Entry 3VDD (X-ray diffraction, 3.20 A resolution); this record covers chains B and C of the 4 polymer chains in the assembly.

Chain B:
Name: Protein VP2
Source organism: Human rhinovirus 2
UniProt: P04936 (POLG_HRV2); residues 1-261 here correspond to UniProt positions 70-330 (UniProt number = residue number + 69)
Amino-acid sequence (261 residues; numbered 1 to 261; the number before each row is that of its first residue):
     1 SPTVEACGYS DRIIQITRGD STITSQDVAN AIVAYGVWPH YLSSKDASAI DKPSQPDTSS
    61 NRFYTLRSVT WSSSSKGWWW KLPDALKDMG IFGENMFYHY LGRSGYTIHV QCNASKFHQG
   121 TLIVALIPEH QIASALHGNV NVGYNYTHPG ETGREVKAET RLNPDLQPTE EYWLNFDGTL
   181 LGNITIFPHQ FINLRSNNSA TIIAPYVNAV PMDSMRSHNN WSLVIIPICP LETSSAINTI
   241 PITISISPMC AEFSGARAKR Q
Disordered / not traced: 1-10
Swiss-Prot annotation at these positions:
  - site: Gln261 (Cleavage)

Chain C:
Name: Protein VP3
Source organism: Human rhinovirus 2
UniProt: P04936 (POLG_HRV2); residues 1-237 here correspond to UniProt positions 331-567 (UniProt number = residue number + 330)
Amino-acid sequence (237 residues; each row starts with the number of its first residue):
     1 GLPVFITPGS GQFLTTDDFQ SPCALPWYHP TKEISIPGEV KNLVEICQVD SLVPINNTDT
    61 YINSENMYSV VLQSSINAPD KIFSIRTDVA SQPLATTLIG EISSYFTHWT GSLRFSFMFC
   121 GTANTTVKLL LAYTPPGIAE PTTRKDAMLG THVIWDVGLQ STISMVVPWI SASHYRNTSP
   181 GRSTSGYITC WYQTRLVIPP QTPPTARLLC FVSGCKDFCL RMARDTNLHL QSGAIAQ
Swiss-Prot annotation at these positions:
  - region: Ile235 to Gln237 (Amphipathic alpha-helix)

How chain B and chain C interact:
Contacting residue pairs (65; chain B residue first):
  Arg12(B) - Leu159(C)
  Tyr35(B) - Pro37(C)  hydrophobic
  Tyr35(B) - Gly38(C)
  Val37(B) - Pro37(C)  hydrophobic
  Asp46(B) - Ile34(C)
  Asp46(B) - Ser35(C)  hydrogen bond (side chain-backbone)
  Lys116(B) - Thr122(C)  hydrogen bond (backbone-side chain)
  Lys116(B) - Ala123(C)  hydrogen bond (backbone-backbone)
  Lys116(B) - Asn124(C)  hydrogen bond (backbone-backbone)
  Phe117(B) - Thr122(C)
  Phe117(B) - Asn124(C)
  Phe117(B) - Thr202(C)
  His118(B) - Thr122(C)  hydrogen bond (backbone-side chain)
  Gln119(B) - Cys120(C)
  Gln119(B) - Gly121(C)
  Gln119(B) - Thr122(C)
  Gln119(B) - Pro203(C)
  Gln119(B) - Thr205(C)
  Gln119(B) - Ala206(C)
  Gly120(B) - Cys120(C)
  Thr121(B) - Cys120(C)  hydrogen bond
  Tyr172(B) - Glu65(C)  hydrogen bond
  Trp173(B) - Asn63(C)  hydrogen bond (side chain-backbone)
  Leu180(B) - Tyr68(C)
  Leu180(B) - Thr96(C)
  Leu181(B) - Tyr68(C)  hydrogen bond (backbone-side chain)
  Gly182(B) - Ser51(C)  hydrogen bond (backbone-side chain)
  Gly182(B) - Leu52(C)  hydrogen bond (backbone-backbone)
  Asn183(B) - Ser51(C)  hydrogen bond
  Asn183(B) - Thr96(C)  hydrogen bond (side chain-backbone)
  Asn183(B) - Thr97(C)
  Asn183(B) - Leu98(C)  hydrogen bond (side chain-backbone)
  Thr185(B) - Val49(C)
  Thr185(B) - Asp50(C)  hydrogen bond (side chain-backbone)
  Ile186(B) - Leu98(C)  hydrophobic
  Phe191(B) - Phe211(C)  hydrophobic
  Asn193(B) - Met118(C)
  Asn193(B) - Phe119(C)  hydrogen bond (side chain-backbone)
  Asn193(B) - Cys120(C)
  Arg195(B) - Phe119(C)
  Arg195(B) - Gly121(C)
  Arg195(B) - Thr122(C)  hydrogen bond (side chain-backbone)
  Arg195(B) - Ala123(C)
  Arg195(B) - Thr125(C)
  Arg195(B) - Val157(C)
  Arg195(B) - Gly158(C)  hydrogen bond (side chain-backbone)
  Ser196(B) - Leu159(C)
  Ser196(B) - Ser161(C)
  Pro205(B) - Pro37(C)  hydrophobic
  Tyr206(B) - Pro37(C)
  Asn208(B) - Ile36(C)
  Pro211(B) - Ile34(C)
  Ile228(B) - Leu52(C)  hydrophobic
  Ile228(B) - Tyr68(C)  hydrophobic
  Ile228(B) - Leu209(C)  hydrophobic
  Cys229(B) - Cys120(C)  hydrophobic
  Cys229(B) - Leu209(C)  hydrophobic
  Pro230(B) - Arg207(C)
  Glu232(B) - Pro203(C)
  Glu232(B) - Thr205(C)
  Glu232(B) - Arg207(C)  salt bridge
  Thr233(B) - Pro203(C)
  Ser234(B) - Gln201(C)
  Ser234(B) - Thr202(C)
  Ser234(B) - Pro203(C)
Interface residues without a listed pair, chain B (36 interface residues in all): Val207, Ala209, Val210, Pro227
Interface residues without a listed pair, chain C (42 interface residues in all): Glu33, Ile46, Ser64, Ser69, Glu101, Pro199, Pro200

Overview:
36 residues of chain B and 42 residues of chain C are in contact; the contacts include 18 hydrogen bonds and 1
salt bridge. Polar pairs include Glu232(B)-Arg207(C), Asp46(B)-Ser35(C) and Lys116(B)-Thr122(C).
Chain B is Protein VP2 and chain C is Protein VP3, both from Human rhinovirus 2; the structure, Structure of
HRV2 capsid complexed with antiviral compound BTA798, was determined by X-ray diffraction.
